7O2L - chains E and F of the 28 polymer chains in the assembly; structure by X-ray diffraction, 3.00 A resolution.

Chain E:
Name: BJ4_G0043800.mRNA.1.CDS.1
Source organism: Saccharomyces cerevisiae
Reference sequence: A0A6A5PTH4 (A0A6A5PTH4_YEASX); residues 0-233 here correspond to UniProt positions 1-234 (UniProt number = residue number + 1)
Chain sequence (234 residues; numbered 0 to 233; the number before each row is that of its first residue; numbering starts at 0):
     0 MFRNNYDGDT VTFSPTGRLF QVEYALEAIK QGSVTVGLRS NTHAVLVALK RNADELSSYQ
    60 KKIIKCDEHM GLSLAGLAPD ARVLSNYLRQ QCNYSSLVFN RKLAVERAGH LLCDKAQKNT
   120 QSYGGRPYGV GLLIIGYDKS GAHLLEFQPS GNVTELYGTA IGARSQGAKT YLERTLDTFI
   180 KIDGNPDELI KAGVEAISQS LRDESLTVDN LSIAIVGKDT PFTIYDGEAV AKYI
Disordered / not traced: 0-2

Chain F:
Name: Probable proteasome subunit alpha type-7
Source organism: Saccharomyces cerevisiae
Reference sequence: A0A6A5Q4M4 (A0A6A5Q4M4_YEASX); residues -3 to 284 here correspond to UniProt positions 1-288 (UniProt number = residue number + 4)
Chain sequence (288 residues; row label = number of the first residue in the row; numbers below 1 keep their minus sign (Met-3 is residue -3)):
    -3 MTSIGTGYDL SNSVFSPDGR NFQVEYAVKA VENGTTSIGI KCNDGVVFAV EKLITSKLLV
    57 PQKNVKIQVV DRHIGCVYSG LIPDGRHLVN RGREEAASFK KLYKTPIPIP AFADRLGQYV
   117 QAHTLYNSVR PFGVSTIFGG VDKNGAHLYM LEPSGSYWGY KGAATGKGRQ SAKAELEKLV
   177 DHHPEGLSAR EAVKQAAKII YLAHEDNKEK DFELEISWCS LSETNGLHKF VKGDLLQEAI
   237 DFAQKEINGD DDEDEDDSDN VMSSDDENAP VATNANATTD QEGDIHLE
Disordered / not traced: -3 to 1, 245-284

How chain E and chain F interact:
Pairs across the interface (62; chain E residue first):
  Asn4(E) with Leu6(F)
  Tyr5(E) with Asp5(F), hydrogen bond; Leu6(F), hydrophobic
  Thr9(E) with Arg126(F)
  Val10(E) with Asn123(F); Ser124(F); Val125(F); Arg126(F)
  Thr11(E) with Leu6(F); Gln19(F)
  Phe12(E) with Gln19(F); Tyr22(F), hydrophobic; Ala23(F), hydrophobic; Leu77(F), hydrophobic; Arg126(F); Pro127(F); Gly129(F)
  Ser13(E) with Tyr22(F)
  Pro14(E) with Tyr22(F), hydrophobic; Lys25(F)
  Thr15(E) with Lys25(F)
  Gly16(E) with Tyr22(F); Lys25(F); Ala26(F)
  Leu18(E) with Leu77(F), hydrophobic; Arg126(F)
  His109(E) with Arg82(F)
  Cys112(E) with Arg82(F)
  Asp113(E) with Arg82(F), salt bridge; Asn86(F)
  Gln116(E) with Pro79(F); Asp80(F); His83(F), hydrogen bond
  Thr119(E) with Arg126(F), hydrogen bond (backbone-side chain)
  Gln120(E) with His83(F); His119(F); Val125(F); Arg126(F), hydrogen bond (backbone-backbone); Phe128(F)
  Tyr122(E) with Ser124(F), hydrogen bond (backbone-backbone)
  Ser149(E) with Pro79(F)
  Gly150(E) with Pro79(F)
  Asn151(E) with Ile78(F); Pro79(F)
  Thr153(E) with Leu55(F); Asn60(F)
  Glu154(E) with Val56(F); Lys59(F); Asn60(F), hydrogen bond (backbone-side chain)
  Leu155(E) with Leu54(F); Leu55(F); Val56(F)
  Tyr156(E) with Leu54(F), hydrogen bond (backbone-backbone); Val56(F); Pro57(F)
  Gly157(E) with Leu54(F)
  Lys168(E) with Leu54(F)
  Leu171(E) with Leu54(F)
  Glu172(E) with Ser52(F), hydrogen bond; Lys53(F), hydrogen bond (side chain-backbone); Leu54(F)
  Leu175(E) with Lys53(F)
Also at the interface, not in a pair above, chain E (33 interface residues in all): Arg38, Ser121, Phe178

In short:
33 residues of chain E face 30 of chain F across their interface; the contacts include 9 hydrogen bonds and 1
salt bridge. Polar contacts include Asp113(E)-Arg82(F), Tyr5(E)-Asp5(F) and Gln116(E)-His83(F).
Chain E is BJ4_G0043800.mRNA.1.CDS.1 and chain F is Probable proteasome subunit alpha type-7, both from
Saccharomyces cerevisiae; the structure, Yeast 20S proteasome in complex with the covalently bound inhibitor
b-lactone (2R,3S)-3-isopropyl-4-oxo-2-oxetane-carboxylate (IOC), was determined by X-ray diffraction.
